4HFC - chains A and B of the 5 polymer chains in the assembly; structure by X-ray diffraction, 3.05 A resolution.

== Chain A (and B) ==
Protein: Proton-gated ion channel
Organism: Gloeobacter violaceus
Notes: chain B of this document is another copy of the same molecule, construct and numbering; everything in this record applies to it too
Reference sequence: Q7NDN8 (GLIC_GLOVI); residues 2-317 here correspond to UniProt positions 44-359 (UniProt number = residue number + 42)
Chain sequence (317 residues; numbered 1 to 317; the number before each row is that of its first residue):
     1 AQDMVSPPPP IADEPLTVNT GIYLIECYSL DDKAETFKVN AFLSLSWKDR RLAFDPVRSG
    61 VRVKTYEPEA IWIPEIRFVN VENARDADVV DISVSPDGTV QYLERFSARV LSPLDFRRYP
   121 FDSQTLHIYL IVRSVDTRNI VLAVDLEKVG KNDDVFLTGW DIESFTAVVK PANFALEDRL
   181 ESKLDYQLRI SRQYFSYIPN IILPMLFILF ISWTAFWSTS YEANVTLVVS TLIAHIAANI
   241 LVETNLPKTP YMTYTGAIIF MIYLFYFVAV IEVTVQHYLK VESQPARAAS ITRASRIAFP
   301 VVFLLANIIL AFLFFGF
Not modelled in the structure: 1-4, 316-317
Sequence notes: expression tag (1); engineered mutation A238 (Phe280 in Q7NDN8)
Ion coordination: Na+: P68, I71
Residues lining bound ligands:
  - 2-bromoethanol (BRJ), molecule 1: N200, P204, A238, L241
  - 2-bromoethanol (BRJ), molecule 2: I236, N239, I240, E243, Y263
  - diundecyl phosphatidyl choline (PLC): R118, F121, Y194, I198, I202, L203, L206, Y254, I258, N307, A311, F315

== Chain A / chain B interface ==
Pairs across the interface - 65 pairs, chain A then chain B:
  Y23(A) - L176(B)
  Y23(A) - E177(B)
  I25(A) - V79(B)  hydrophobic
  E26(A) - V79(B)
  E26(A) - N80(B)
  E26(A) - L111(B)
  Y28(A) - E82(B)  hydrogen bond (side chain-backbone)
  N40(A) - V81(B)  hydrogen bond (side chain-backbone)
  N40(A) - E82(B)  hydrogen bond (side chain-backbone)
  F42(A) - L176(B)  hydrophobic
  F42(A) - E181(B)
  S44(A) - E177(B)
  V63(A) - D136(B)
  D86(A) - N83(B)
  D88(A) - A84(B)
  V90(A) - E75(B)
  V90(A) - R77(B)
  V90(A) - R133(B)
  D91(A) - R179(B)  salt bridge
  S93(A) - R179(B)  hydrogen bond
  L103(A) - R133(B)
  L103(A) - E177(B)
  R105(A) - R77(B)
  R105(A) - F78(B)  hydrogen bond (side chain-backbone)
  R105(A) - V79(B)  hydrogen bond (side chain-backbone)
  S107(A) - E82(B)
  S107(A) - N83(B)  hydrogen bond
  Y119(A) - K248(B)
  K148(A) - E177(B)
  F156(A) - P113(B)
  T158(A) - E35(B)  hydrogen bond
  G159(A) - K248(B)
  Q193(A) - P250(B)
  F195(A) - T249(B)
  F195(A) - P250(B)
  F195(A) - Y251(B)
  F195(A) - M252(B)
  S196(A) - K248(B)
  S196(A) - T249(B)
  Y197(A) - K248(B)  hydrogen bond
  P199(A) - F260(B)
  N200(A) - N239(B)
  N200(A) - E243(B)
  L203(A) - F260(B)  hydrophobic
  P204(A) - Y263(B)
  F207(A) - L264(B)  hydrophobic
  F207(A) - F267(B)
  F210(A) - F267(B)  hydrophobic
  I211(A) - L232(B)  hydrophobic
  I211(A) - F267(B)  hydrophobic
  I211(A) - V270(B)  hydrophobic
  T214(A) - V270(B)
  T214(A) - T274(B)
  W217(A) - Y278(B)
  S218(A) - Y221(B)
  S218(A) - H277(B)
  S220(A) - E222(B)  hydrogen bond
  A223(A) - Y221(B)  hydrophobic
  A223(A) - V225(B)
  T226(A) - V225(B)
  L227(A) - Y221(B)
  S230(A) - V229(B)
  L241(A) - I240(B)  hydrophobic
  L241(A) - E243(B)
  R296(A) - Y278(B)
Other interface residues (no listed pair), chain A (47 interface residues in all): K38, V89, I208, T219, A234
Other interface residues (no listed pair), chain B (45 interface residues in all): D178, T226, I233, I236, T244, P247

== In short ==
The interface between chain A and chain B involves 47 residues on one side and 45 on the other; the contacts
include 10 hydrogen bonds and 1 salt bridge. Polar pairs include D91(A)-R179(B), Y28(A)-E82(B) and
N40(A)-V81(B). Chain A binds 2-bromoethanol and diundecyl phosphatidyl choline.
Both chains are Proton-gated ion channel (Gloeobacter violaceus). Entry 4HFC (The GLIC pentameric Ligand-Gated
Ion Channel F14'A ethanol-sensitive mutant complexed to 2-bromo-ethanol) was determined by X-ray diffraction,
deposited together with 4HFB, 4HFD, 4HFE and 4HFH.
